4CR2 - chains F and G of the 33 polymer chains in the assembly; structure by electron microscopy, 7.70 A resolution (low resolution: residue-level contacts below are approximate; hydrogen-bond / salt-bridge calls are withheld).

== Chain F ==
Molecule: Proteasome component PRE5
From: Saccharomyces cerevisiae
Notes: EC 3.4.25.1
Reference sequence: P40302 (PSA6_YEAST); residue numbers follow UniProt; this construct covers 1-234
Chain sequence (234 residues; numbered 1 to 234; the number before each row is that of its first residue):
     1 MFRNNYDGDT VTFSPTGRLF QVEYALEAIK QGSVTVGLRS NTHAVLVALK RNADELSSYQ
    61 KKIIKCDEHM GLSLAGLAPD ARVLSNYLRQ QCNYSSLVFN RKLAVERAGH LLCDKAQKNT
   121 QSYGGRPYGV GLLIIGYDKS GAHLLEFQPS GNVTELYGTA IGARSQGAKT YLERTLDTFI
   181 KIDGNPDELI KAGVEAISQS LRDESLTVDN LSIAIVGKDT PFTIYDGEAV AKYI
Unresolved in the structure: 1
UniProt features mapped onto this chain:
  - modified residue: Ser14 (Phosphoserine)
  - cross-link: Lys191 (Glycyl lysine isopeptide (Lys-Gly) (interchain with G-Cter in ubiquitin))

== Chain G ==
Molecule: Proteasome component C1
From: Saccharomyces cerevisiae
Notes: EC 3.4.25.1
Reference sequence: P21242 (PSA7_YEAST); residues 0-287 here correspond to UniProt positions 1-288 (UniProt number = residue number + 1)
Chain sequence (288 residues; each row starts with the number of its first residue; numbering starts at 0):
     0 MTSIGTGYDL SNSVFSPDGR NFQVEYAVKA VENGTTSIGI KCNDGVVFAV EKLITSKLLV
    60 PQKNVKIQVV DRHIGCVYSG LIPDGRHLVN RGREEAASFK KLYKTPIPIP AFADRLGQYV
   120 QAHTLYNSVR PFGVSTIFGG VDKNGAHLYM LEPSGSYWGY KGAATGKGRQ SAKAELEKLV
   180 DHHPEGLSAR EAVKQAAKII YLAHEDNKEK DFELEISWCS LSETNGLHKF VKGDLLQEAI
   240 DFAQKEINGD DDEDEDDSDN VMSSDDENAP VATNANATTD QEGDIHLE
Unresolved in the structure: 0-3, 249-287
UniProt features mapped onto this chain:
  - modified residue: Thr1 (N-acetylthreonine)

== Interface between chain F and chain G ==
Residue-residue contacts (57):
  Asn5(F) - Leu9(G)
  Tyr6(F) - Leu9(G)
  Asp9(F) - Leu9(G)
  Thr10(F) - Arg129(G)
  Val11(F) - Gln22(G)
  Val11(F) - Asn126(G)
  Val11(F) - Ser127(G)
  Val11(F) - Val128(G)
  Val11(F) - Arg129(G)
  Thr12(F) - Leu9(G)
  Thr12(F) - Gln22(G)
  Thr12(F) - Arg129(G)
  Phe13(F) - Gln22(G)
  Phe13(F) - Tyr25(G)
  Phe13(F) - Arg129(G)
  Phe13(F) - Pro130(G)
  Ser14(F) - Tyr25(G)
  Pro15(F) - Tyr25(G)
  Pro15(F) - Lys28(G)
  Thr16(F) - Asn32(G)
  Gly17(F) - Ala29(G)
  Gly17(F) - Leu80(G)
  Glu106(F) - Lys62(G)
  His110(F) - Arg85(G)
  His110(F) - Asn89(G)
  His110(F) - Arg92(G)
  Cys113(F) - Pro82(G)
  Cys113(F) - Arg85(G)
  Asp114(F) - His86(G)
  Asp114(F) - Asn89(G)
  Gln117(F) - Pro82(G)
  Gln117(F) - Asp83(G)
  Gln117(F) - His86(G)
  Thr120(F) - Arg129(G)
  Gln121(F) - His86(G)
  Gln121(F) - Ser127(G)
  Gln121(F) - Arg129(G)
  Ser122(F) - Ser127(G)
  Tyr123(F) - Asn126(G)
  Ser150(F) - Pro82(G)
  Gly151(F) - Ile81(G)
  Gly151(F) - Pro82(G)
  Asn152(F) - Ile81(G)
  Val153(F) - Arg85(G)
  Thr154(F) - Leu58(G)
  Thr154(F) - Asn63(G)
  Glu155(F) - Asn63(G)
  Leu156(F) - Leu57(G)
  Leu156(F) - Leu58(G)
  Tyr157(F) - Leu57(G)
  Tyr157(F) - Leu58(G)
  Tyr157(F) - Val59(G)
  Gly158(F) - Leu57(G)
  Lys169(F) - Leu57(G)
  Glu173(F) - Ser55(G)
  Leu176(F) - Lys56(G)
  Leu176(F) - Leu57(G)
Also at the interface, not in a pair above, chain F (34 interface residues in all): Lys118, Thr159
Also at the interface, not in a pair above, chain G (30 interface residues in all): Asp8, Pro60, Tyr118, His122

== In short ==
The interface between chain F and chain G involves 34 residues on one side and 30 on the other.
Here chain F is Proteasome component PRE5 and chain G is Proteasome component C1, both from Saccharomyces
cerevisiae. Entry 4CR2 (Deep classification of a large cryo-EM dataset defines the conformational landscape of
the 26S proteasome) was determined by electron microscopy (same publication as 4CR3 and 4CR4).
